Entry 2JD7 (X-ray diffraction, 2.80 A resolution); this record covers chains 7 and Z of the 24 polymer chains in the assembly.

Chain 7 (and Z):
Protein: Ferritin homolog
Source organism: Pyrococcus furiosus
Notes: chain Z of this document is another copy of the same molecule, construct and numbering; everything in this record applies to it too
UniProtKB: Q8U2T8 (Q8U2T8_PYRFU); residues 1-174 here = UniProt positions 1-174
Amino-acid sequence (174 residues; row label = number of the first residue in the row):
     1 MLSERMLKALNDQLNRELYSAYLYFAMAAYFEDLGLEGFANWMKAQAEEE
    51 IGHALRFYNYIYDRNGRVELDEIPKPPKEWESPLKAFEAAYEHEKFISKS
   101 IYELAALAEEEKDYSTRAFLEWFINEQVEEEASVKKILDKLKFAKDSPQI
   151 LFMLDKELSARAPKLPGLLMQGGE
Disordered / not traced: 168-174
Metal / ion sites: Fe ion site 1: E17, E50, H53; Fe ion site 2: E49, E126, E129, E130; Fe ion site 3: E50, E94

How chain 7 and chain Z interact:
Residue-residue contacts (21):
  M1(7) - Y91(Z)
  M1(7) - K95(Z)
  M1(7) - E131(Z)
  D63(7) - A132(Z)
  R64(7) - Y102(Z)  hydrogen bond
  R64(7) - V128(Z)
  R64(7) - E131(Z)  salt bridge
  N65(7) - Y91(Z)  hydrogen bond
  N65(7) - K135(Z)
  Y114(7) - Y102(Z)  hydrophobic
  Y114(7) - A105(Z)  hydrophobic
  Y114(7) - A106(Z)
  Y114(7) - E109(Z)  hydrogen bond
  Y114(7) - R117(Z)
  Y114(7) - I124(Z)
  S115(7) - Y102(Z)  hydrogen bond
  S115(7) - I124(Z)
  S115(7) - V128(Z)
  A118(7) - E121(Z)
  A118(7) - I124(Z)  hydrophobic
  A118(7) - N125(Z)
Also at the interface, not in a pair above, chain 7 (9 interface residues in all): Y60, F119

Overview:
9 residues of chain 7 and 14 residues of chain Z are in contact; the contacts include 4 hydrogen bonds and 1
salt bridge. Polar contacts include R64(7)-E131(Z), R64(7)-Y102(Z) and N65(7)-Y91(Z). The Fe ion site 1 is
built by E17(7), E50(7) and H53(7).
Chain 7 and chain Z are both Ferritin homolog (Pyrococcus furiosus); the structure, Crystal Structure of the
Fe-soaked Ferritin from the Hyperthermophilic Archaeal Anaerobe Pyrococcus furiosus, was determined by X-ray
diffraction, deposited together with 2JD6.
